Entry 3HEC (X-ray diffraction, 2.50 A resolution); this record covers chain A.

Chain A:
Name: Mitogen-activated protein kinase 14
From: Homo sapiens
Notes: EC 2.7.11.24; fragment: Kinase Domain
Reference sequence: Q16539 (MK14_HUMAN); numbering as in UniProt (aligned over 5-352)
Amino-acid sequence (348 residues; row label = number of the first residue in the row):
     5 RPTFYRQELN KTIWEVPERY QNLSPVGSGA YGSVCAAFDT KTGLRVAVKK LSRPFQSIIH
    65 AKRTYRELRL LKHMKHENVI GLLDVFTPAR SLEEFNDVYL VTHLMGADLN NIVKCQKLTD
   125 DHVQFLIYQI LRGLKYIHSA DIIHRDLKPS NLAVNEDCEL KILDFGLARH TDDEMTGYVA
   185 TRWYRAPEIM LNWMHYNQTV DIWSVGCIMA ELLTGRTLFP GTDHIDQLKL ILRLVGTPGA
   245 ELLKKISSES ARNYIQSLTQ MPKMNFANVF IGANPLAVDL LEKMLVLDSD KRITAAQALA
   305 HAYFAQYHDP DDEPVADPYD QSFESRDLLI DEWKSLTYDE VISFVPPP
Disordered / not traced: 32-36, 170-183
Residues lining bound ligands: sti-571 (STI; 4-(4-methyl-piperazin-1-ylmethyl)-N-[4-methyl-3-(4-pyridin-3-yl-pyrimidin-2-ylamino)-phenyl]-benzamide): Val30, Val38, Ala51, Val52, Lys53, Glu71, Leu74, Leu75, Ile84, Leu104, Thr106, His107, Leu108, Met109, Ile146, Ile147, His148, Arg149, Asp150, Leu167, Asp168, Phe169
Curated features (UniProtKB/Swiss-Prot):
  - motif: Thr180 to Tyr182 (TXY)
  - active site: Asp168 (Proton acceptor)
  - binding site (ATP): Val30 to Val38, Lys53
  - modified residue: Thr16 (Phosphothreonine), Lys53 (N6-acetyllysine), Lys152 (N6-acetyllysine), Thr180 (Phosphothreonine), Tyr182 (Phosphotyrosine), Thr263 (Phosphothreonine), Tyr323 (Phosphotyrosine)
  - natural variant: Ala51 (A51V: In a gastric adenocarcinoma sample), Pro322 (P322R: In a lung adenocarcinoma sample)
  - mutagenesis: Ala34 (A34V: Lowered kinase activity), Lys53 (K53R: Loss of kinase activity), Lys54 (K54R: Impairs MAP2K6/MKK6-dependent autophosphorylation), Tyr69 (Y69H: Lowered kinase activity), Asp168 (D168A: Loss of kinase activity), Thr175 (T175A: No effect on either the kinase activity or tyrosine phosphorylation), Asp176 (D176A: Emulation of the active state. Increase in activity; when associated with S-327 or L-327), Asp177 (D177A: Loss of kinase activity), Thr180 (T180E: Loss of kinase activity), Tyr182 (Y182F: Loss of kinase activity), Ala320 (A320T: Lowered kinase activity), Phe327 (F327L: Emulation of the active state. Increase in activity; when associated with A-176; F327S: Emulation of the active state. Increase in activity; when associated with A-176), 1 further mutagenesis entry in UniProt

Overview:
Chain A binds sti-571. Curated annotation (UniProt) lists active-site residue Asp168, 10 ATP-binding residues
and 13 mutagenesis sites.
Chain A is Mitogen-activated protein kinase 14 (Homo sapiens); the structure, P38 in complex with Imatinib,
was determined by X-ray diffraction, deposited together with 3HEG.
